4BBR - chains B and J of the 13 polymer chains in the assembly; structure by X-ray diffraction, 3.40 A resolution.

== Chain B ==
Name: DNA-directed RNA polymerase II subunit RPB2
Source organism: Saccharomyces cerevisiae
Notes: EC 2.7.7.6
UniProt: P08518 (RPB2_YEAST); residue numbers follow UniProt; this construct covers 1-1224
Chain sequence (1224 residues; each row starts with the number of its first residue):
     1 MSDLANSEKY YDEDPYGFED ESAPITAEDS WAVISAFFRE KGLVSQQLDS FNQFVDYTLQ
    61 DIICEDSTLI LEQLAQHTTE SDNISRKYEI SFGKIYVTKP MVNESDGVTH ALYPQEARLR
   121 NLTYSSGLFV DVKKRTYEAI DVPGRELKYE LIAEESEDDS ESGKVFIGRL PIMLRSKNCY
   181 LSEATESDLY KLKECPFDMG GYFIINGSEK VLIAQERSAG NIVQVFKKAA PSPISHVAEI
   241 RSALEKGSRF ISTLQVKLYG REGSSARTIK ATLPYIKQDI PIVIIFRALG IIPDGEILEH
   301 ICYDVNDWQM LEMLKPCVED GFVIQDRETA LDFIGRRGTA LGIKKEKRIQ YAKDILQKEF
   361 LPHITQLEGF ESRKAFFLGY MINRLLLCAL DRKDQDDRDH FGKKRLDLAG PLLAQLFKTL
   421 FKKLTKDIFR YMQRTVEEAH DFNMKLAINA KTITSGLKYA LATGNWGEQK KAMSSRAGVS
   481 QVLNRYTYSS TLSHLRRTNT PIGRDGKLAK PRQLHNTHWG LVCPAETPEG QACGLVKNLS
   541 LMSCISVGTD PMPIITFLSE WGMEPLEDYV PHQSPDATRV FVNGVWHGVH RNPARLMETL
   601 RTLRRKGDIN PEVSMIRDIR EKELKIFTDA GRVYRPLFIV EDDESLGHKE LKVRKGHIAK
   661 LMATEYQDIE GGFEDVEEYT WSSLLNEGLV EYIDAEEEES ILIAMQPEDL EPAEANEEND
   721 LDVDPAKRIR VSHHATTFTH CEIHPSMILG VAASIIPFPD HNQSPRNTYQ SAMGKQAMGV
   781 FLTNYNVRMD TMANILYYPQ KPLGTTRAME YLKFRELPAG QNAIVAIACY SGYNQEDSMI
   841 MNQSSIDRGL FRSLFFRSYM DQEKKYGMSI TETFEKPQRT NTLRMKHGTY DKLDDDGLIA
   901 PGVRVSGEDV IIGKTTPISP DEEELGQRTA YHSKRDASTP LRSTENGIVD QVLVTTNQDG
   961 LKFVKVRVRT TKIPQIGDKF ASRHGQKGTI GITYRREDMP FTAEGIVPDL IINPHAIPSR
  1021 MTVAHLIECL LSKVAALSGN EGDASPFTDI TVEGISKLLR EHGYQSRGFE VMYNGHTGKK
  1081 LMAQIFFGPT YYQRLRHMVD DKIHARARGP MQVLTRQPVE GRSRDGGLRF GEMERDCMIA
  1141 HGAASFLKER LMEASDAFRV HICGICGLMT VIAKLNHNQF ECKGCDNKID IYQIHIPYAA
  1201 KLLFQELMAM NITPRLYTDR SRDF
Unresolved in the structure: 1-19, 142-145, 152-162, 339-344, 503-508, 669-677, 716-721, 920-932
Ion coordination: Zn2+: Cys-1163, Cys-1166, Cys-1182, Cys-1185
Reported in the primary citation:
  - conformationally variable residues (order/disorder transition): Glu-438 to Asn-443, Asp-837

== Chain J ==
Name: DNA-directed RNA polymerases I, II, and III subunit rpabc 5
Source organism: Saccharomyces cerevisiae
UniProt: P22139 (RPAB5_YEAST); residues 1-70 here = UniProt positions 1-70
Chain sequence (70 residues; row label = number of the first residue in the row):
     1 MIVPVRCFSC GKVVGDKWES YLNLLQEDEL DEGTALSRLG LKRYCCRRMI LTHVDLIEKF
    61 LRYNPLEKRD
Unresolved in the structure: 66-70
Ion coordination: Zn2+: Cys-7, Cys-10, Cys-45, Cys-46
Swiss-Prot annotation at these positions:
  - binding site (Zn(2+)): Cys-7, Cys-10, Cys-45, Cys-46
  - cross-link: Lys-59 (Glycyl lysine isopeptide (Lys-Gly) (interchain with G-Cter in ubiquitin))

== Interface between chain B and chain J ==
Contacting residue pairs - 70 pairs, chain B then chain J:
  Glu-186(B) / Lys-59(J)  salt bridge
  Ser-187(B) / Arg-62(J)
  Tyr-190(B) / Lys-59(J)
  Tyr-190(B) / Arg-62(J)
  Tyr-190(B) / Tyr-63(J)
  Lys-193(B) / Pro-65(J)
  Glu-194(B) / Tyr-63(J)
  Cys-195(B) / Tyr-63(J)
  Pro-196(B) / Tyr-63(J)
  Phe-197(B) / Lys-59(J)
  Val-780(B) / Leu-56(J)  hydrophobic
  Thr-783(B) / Lys-59(J)
  Thr-783(B) / Phe-60(J)
  Thr-783(B) / Tyr-63(J)  hydrogen bond
  Asn-784(B) / Tyr-63(J)  hydrogen bond (backbone-side chain)
  Tyr-785(B) / Phe-60(J)  hydrophobic
  Ile-795(B) / Met-1(J)  hydrophobic
  Leu-796(B) / Met-1(J)
  Tyr-797(B) / Met-1(J)
  Tyr-798(B) / Met-1(J)
  Tyr-798(B) / Ile-2(J)
  Tyr-798(B) / Pro-4(J)
  Tyr-798(B) / Phe-8(J)  hydrophobic
  Pro-799(B) / Leu-56(J)  hydrophobic
  Gln-800(B) / Arg-48(J)
  Gln-800(B) / Met-49(J)
  Gln-800(B) / Thr-52(J)
  Lys-801(B) / Leu-51(J)
  Lys-801(B) / Thr-52(J)  hydrogen bond (backbone-backbone)
  Lys-801(B) / Val-54(J)
  Leu-803(B) / Thr-52(J)
  Arg-815(B) / Val-54(J)
  Glu-816(B) / Val-54(J)
  Glu-816(B) / Leu-56(J)
  Pro-818(B) / Val-54(J)  hydrophobic
  Asn-822(B) / Arg-48(J)  hydrogen bond (backbone-side chain)
  Asn-822(B) / Thr-52(J)
  Ile-824(B) / Ser-9(J)
  Ile-824(B) / Arg-48(J)
  Asn-842(B) / Ser-9(J)
  Ser-845(B) / Phe-8(J)  hydrogen bond (side chain-backbone)
  Ser-845(B) / Ser-9(J)
  Arg-848(B) / Cys-7(J)
  Arg-848(B) / Phe-8(J)  hydrogen bond (side chain-backbone)
  Arg-848(B) / Ser-9(J)  hydrogen bond (side chain-backbone)
  Arg-848(B) / Gly-11(J)
  Gly-849(B) / Phe-8(J)
  Leu-850(B) / Phe-8(J)
  Arg-996(B) / Ser-9(J)
  Arg-996(B) / Cys-10(J)
  Glu-1004(B) / Lys-42(J)
  Ile-1006(B) / Arg-43(J)
  Ile-1006(B) / Tyr-44(J)
  Val-1007(B) / Ser-9(J)
  Asp-1009(B) / Ser-9(J)  hydrogen bond
  Asp-1009(B) / Arg-48(J)  salt bridge
  Lys-1033(B) / Tyr-44(J)
  Ala-1035(B) / Leu-51(J)
  Ala-1036(B) / Tyr-44(J)  hydrophobic
  Ala-1036(B) / Arg-47(J)  hydrogen bond (backbone-side chain)
  Ala-1036(B) / Leu-51(J)
  Leu-1037(B) / Tyr-44(J)  hydrophobic
  Leu-1037(B) / Arg-47(J)  hydrogen bond (backbone-side chain)
  Ser-1038(B) / Gly-33(J)
  Gly-1039(B) / Glu-32(J)
  Gly-1039(B) / Gly-33(J)
  Gly-1039(B) / Leu-51(J)
  Tyr-1064(B) / Tyr-44(J)  hydrophobic
  Glu-1070(B) / Tyr-44(J)  hydrogen bond
  Phe-1087(B) / Tyr-44(J)
Also at the interface, not in a pair above, chain B (48 interface residues in all): Leu-817, Gln-821, Ala-823, Ser-844
Also at the interface, not in a pair above, chain J (29 interface residues in all): Arg-6, Leu-36, Cys-45, His-53

== Summary ==
48 residues of chain B and 29 residues of chain J are in contact; the contacts include 11 hydrogen bonds and 2
salt bridges. Polar contacts include Glu-186(B)/Lys-59(J), Asp-1009(B)/Arg-48(J) and Thr-783(B)/Tyr-63(J).
Curated annotation (UniProt) lists 4 Zn2+-binding residues on chain J. The paper reports conformational
variability at Glu-438(B) and Asp-837(B).
Chain B is DNA-directed RNA polymerase II subunit RPB2 and chain J is DNA-directed RNA polymerases I, II, and
III subunit rpabc 5, both from Saccharomyces cerevisiae; the structure, Structure of RNA polymerase II-TFIIB
complex, was determined by X-ray diffraction together with 4BBS from the same study.
